PDB entry 7GY3 | X-ray diffraction, 1.85 A resolution | chains A and D

# Chain A
Molecule: B-cell lymphoma 6 protein
Source organism: Homo sapiens
UniProt: P41182 (BCL6_HUMAN); numbering as in UniProt (aligned over 5-129)
Sequence (128 residues; numbered 2 to 129; the number before each row is that of its first residue):
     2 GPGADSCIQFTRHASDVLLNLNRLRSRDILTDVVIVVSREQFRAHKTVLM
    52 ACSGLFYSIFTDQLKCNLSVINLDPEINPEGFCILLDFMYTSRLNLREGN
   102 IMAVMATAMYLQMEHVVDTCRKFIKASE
Not modelled in the structure: 2-6
Construct notes: expression tag (2-4)
UniProt features mapped onto this chain:
  - mutagenesis: Asn21 (N21K: Abolishes interaction with NCOR2 and HDAC2, no effect on interaction with CTBP1 and transcriptional autoinhibition; when associated with A-116 and 376-Q--Q-379), Ser59 (S59A: Abolished ubiquitination by the SCF(FBXL17) complex), His116 (H116A: Abolishes interaction with NCOR2 and HDAC2, no effect on interaction with CTBP1 and transcriptional autoinhibition; when associated with K-21 and 376-Q--Q-379)

# Chain D
Molecule: WVIP tetrapeptide
Sequence (6 residues; row label = number of the first residue in the row; numbering starts at 0):
     0 XWVIPA
Modified positions: ACE (acetyl group) at position 0

# How chain A and chain D interact
Residue-residue contacts - 11 pairs, chain A then chain D:
  Cys8(A) - Pro4(D)
  Ile9(A) - Trp1(D)  hydrophobic
  Ile9(A) - Val2(D)
  Gln10(A) - ACE_0(D)
  Gln10(A) - Trp1(D)
  Gln10(A) - Val2(D)  hydrogen bond (backbone-backbone)
  Gln10(A) - Pro4(D)
  Phe11(A) - ACE_0(D)
  Phe11(A) - Trp1(D)
  Thr12(A) - ACE_0(D)  hydrogen bond (backbone-backbone)
  Thr12(A) - Val2(D)
Interface residues without a listed pair, chain D (5 interface residues in all): Ile3

# In short
Chain A and chain D each contribute 5 residues to their interface, with 2 hydrogen bonds. Main-chain hydrogen
bonds include Gln10(A)-Val2(D) and Thr12(A)-ACE_0(D). UniProt lists 3 mutagenesis sites on chain A.
Here chain A is B-cell lymphoma 6 protein (Homo sapiens) and chain D is WVIP tetrapeptide. Entry 7GY3 (Crystal
Structure of B-cell lymphoma 6 protein BTB domain in complex with ligand 9 at 21.30 ...) was determined by
X-ray diffraction, deposited together with 7GUD, 7GUE, 7GUF, 7GUG, 7GUH, 7GUI and 126 further entries.
